Entry 7Q0X (X-ray diffraction, 1.09 A resolution); this record covers chain A.

[Chain A]
Protein: Cationic trypsin
From: Bos taurus
Notes: EC 3.4.21.4
UniProtKB: P00760 (TRY1_BOVIN); the construct lacks a stretch of the UniProt sequence and is renumbered around it, so the offset changes along the chain: 16-34 = UniProt 24-42; 37-67 = UniProt 43-73; 69-125 = UniProt 74-130; 127-130 = UniProt 131-134; 6 more segments
Chain sequence (223 residues; each row starts with the number of its first residue; note: 10 numbers in that range are skipped by the numbering (no residue carries them; nothing is unmodelled there)):
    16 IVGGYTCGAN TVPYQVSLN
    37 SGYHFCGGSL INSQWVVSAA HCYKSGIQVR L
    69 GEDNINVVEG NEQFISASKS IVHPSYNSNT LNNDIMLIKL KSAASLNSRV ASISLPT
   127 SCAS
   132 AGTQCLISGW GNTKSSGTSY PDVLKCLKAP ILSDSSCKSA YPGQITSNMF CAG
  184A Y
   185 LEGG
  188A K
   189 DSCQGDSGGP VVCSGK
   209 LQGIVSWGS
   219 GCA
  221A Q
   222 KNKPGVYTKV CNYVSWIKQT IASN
Swiss-Prot annotation at these positions:
  - active site (Charge relay system): His57, Asp102, Ser195
  - binding site (Ca(2+)): Glu70, Asn72, Val75, Glu80
  - binding site (substrate): Asp189, Ser190, Gln192, Gly193, Ser195
Disulfides: Cys22-Cys157, Cys42-Cys58, Cys128-Cys232, Cys136-Cys201, Cys168-Cys182, Cys191-Cys220
Ion coordination: Ca2+: Glu70, Asn72, Val75, Glu80; vanadium ion: Ser195 (together with pyridine-2-carboxylic acid)
Residues lining bound ligands:
  - pyridine-2-carboxylic acid (6PC), molecule 1: Phe41, Cys42, His57, Ser195
  - pyridine-2-carboxylic acid (6PC), molecule 2: Cys191, Gln192, Gly193, Ser195, Val213, Ser214, Trp215, Gly216
  - oxygen atom / vanadium ion: His57, Cys191, Gln192, Gly193, Asp194, Ser195
From the paper describing this entry:
  - vanadium ion coordination: Ser195
  - binding site for pyridine-2-carboxylic acid: Phe41, Cys42, Cys191, Gln192, Ser195

[Summary]
Chain A binds oxygen atom / vanadium ion and pyridine-2-carboxylic acid. The Ca2+ site is built by Glu70,
Asn72, Val75 and Glu80. Curated annotation (UniProt) lists 3 active-site residues, 4 Ca2+-binding residues and
5 substrate-binding residues. From the paper: a binding site for pyridine-2-carboxylic acid at Phe41, Cys42
and Cys191 among others; vanadium ion coordination by Ser195.
Chain A is Cationic trypsin (Bos taurus); the structure, Bovine Trypsin co-crystallized with V(IV)OSO4 and
pic, was determined by X-ray diffraction, deposited together with 7Q0T, 7Q0U and 7Q0V.
